3S2H - chains B and T of the 12 polymer chains in the assembly; structure by X-ray diffraction, 3.30 A resolution.

== Chain B ==
Name: DNA-directed RNA polymerase II subunit RPB2
Source organism: Saccharomyces cerevisiae
Notes: EC 2.7.7.6
Reference sequence: P08518 (RPB2_YEAST); numbering as in UniProt (aligned over 1-1224)
Sequence (1224 residues; numbered 1 to 1224; the number before each row is that of its first residue):
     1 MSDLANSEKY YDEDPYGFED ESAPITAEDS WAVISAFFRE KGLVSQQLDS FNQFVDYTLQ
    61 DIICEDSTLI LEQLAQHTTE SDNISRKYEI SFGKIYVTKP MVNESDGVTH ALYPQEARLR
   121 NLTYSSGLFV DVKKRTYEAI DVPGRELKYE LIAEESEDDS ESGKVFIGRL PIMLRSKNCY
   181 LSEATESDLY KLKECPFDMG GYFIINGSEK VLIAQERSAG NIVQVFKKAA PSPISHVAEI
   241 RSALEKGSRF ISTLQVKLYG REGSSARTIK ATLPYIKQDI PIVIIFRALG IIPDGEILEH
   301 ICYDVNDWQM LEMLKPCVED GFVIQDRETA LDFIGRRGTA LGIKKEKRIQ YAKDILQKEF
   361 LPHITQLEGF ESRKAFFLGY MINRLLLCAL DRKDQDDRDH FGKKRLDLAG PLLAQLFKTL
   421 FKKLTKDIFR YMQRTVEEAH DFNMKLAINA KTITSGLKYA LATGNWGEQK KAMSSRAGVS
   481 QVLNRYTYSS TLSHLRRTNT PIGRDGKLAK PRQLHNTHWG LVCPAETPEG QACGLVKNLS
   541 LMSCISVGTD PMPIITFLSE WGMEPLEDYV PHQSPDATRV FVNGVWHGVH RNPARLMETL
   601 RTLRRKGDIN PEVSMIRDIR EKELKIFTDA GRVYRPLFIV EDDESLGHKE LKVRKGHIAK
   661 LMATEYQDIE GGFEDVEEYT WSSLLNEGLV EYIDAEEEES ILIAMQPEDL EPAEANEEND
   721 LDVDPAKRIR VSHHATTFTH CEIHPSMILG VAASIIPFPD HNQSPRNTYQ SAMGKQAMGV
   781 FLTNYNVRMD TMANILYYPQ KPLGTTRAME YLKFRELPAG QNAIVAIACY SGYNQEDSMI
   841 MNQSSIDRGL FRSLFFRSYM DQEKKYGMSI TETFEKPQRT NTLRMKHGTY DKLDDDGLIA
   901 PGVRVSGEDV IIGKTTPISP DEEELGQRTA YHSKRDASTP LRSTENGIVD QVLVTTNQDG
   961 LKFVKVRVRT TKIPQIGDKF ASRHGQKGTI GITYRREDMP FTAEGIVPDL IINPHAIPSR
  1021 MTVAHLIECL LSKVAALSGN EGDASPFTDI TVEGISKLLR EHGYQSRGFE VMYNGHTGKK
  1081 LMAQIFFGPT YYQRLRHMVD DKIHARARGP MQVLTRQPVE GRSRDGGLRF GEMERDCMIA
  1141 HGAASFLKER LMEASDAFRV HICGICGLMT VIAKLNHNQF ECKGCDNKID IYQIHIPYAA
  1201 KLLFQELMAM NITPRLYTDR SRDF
Not modelled in the structure: 1-19, 71-88, 142-163, 336-344, 438-445, 503-508, 669-677, 716-721, 920-932
Ion coordination: Zn2+: Cys1163, Cys1166, Cys1182, Cys1185

== Chain T ==
Molecule: 29-nt DNA strand
Sequence (29 nucleotides; each row starts with the number of its first residue):
     1 CTACCGATAA GCAGACGATC CTCTCGATG
Not modelled in the structure: 1-15, 28-29

== Interface between chain B and chain T ==
Residue-residue contacts (14; chain B residue first):
  Tyr459(B) with DA27(T), phosphate contact
  Met792(B) with DT24(T), phosphate contact
  Arg857(B) with DT24(T), salt bridge to the phosphate
  Arg942(B) with DT24(T), salt bridge to the phosphate
  Gly1121(B) with DT22(T), phosphate contact; DC23(T), phosphate contact
  Arg1122(B) with DT22(T), sugar contact; DC23(T), phosphate contact
  Ser1123(B) with DC23(T), hydrogen bond to the phosphate
  Gly1127(B) with DC21(T), phosphate contact
  Leu1128(B) with DC21(T), phosphate contact
  Arg1129(B) with DC20(T), salt bridge to the phosphate; DC21(T), hydrogen bond to the phosphate
  Met1133(B) with DT19(T), sugar contact
Interface residues without a listed pair, chain B (15 interface residues in all): Thr463, Thr791, Gly1131, Glu1134
Interface residues without a listed pair, chain T (8 interface residues in all): DC25

== Summary ==
15 residues of chain B face 8 of chain T across their interface; the contacts include 2 hydrogen bonds and 3
salt bridges. Polar contacts include Ser1123(B)-DC23(T), Arg1129(B)-DC21(T) and Arg857(B)-DT24(T). The Zn2+
site is built by Cys1163(B), Cys1166(B), Cys1182(B) and Cys1185(B).
Chain B is DNA-directed RNA polymerase II subunit RPB2 (Saccharomyces cerevisiae) and chain T is a 29-nt DNA
strand; the structure, RNA Polymerase II Initiation Complex with a 6-nt RNA containing a 2[prime]-iodo ATP,
was determined by X-ray diffraction together with 3RZD, 3RZO, 3S14, 3S15, 3S16, 3S17 and 5 further entries
from the same study.
